9EAR - chains F and I of the 11 polymer chains in the assembly; structure by electron microscopy, 3.10 A resolution.

Chain F:
Name: Histone H4
Source organism: Xenopus laevis
UniProt: P62799 (H4_XENLA); residues 17-102 here correspond to UniProt positions 18-103 (UniProt number = residue number + 1)
Sequence (86 residues; numbered 17 to 102; the number before each row is that of its first residue):
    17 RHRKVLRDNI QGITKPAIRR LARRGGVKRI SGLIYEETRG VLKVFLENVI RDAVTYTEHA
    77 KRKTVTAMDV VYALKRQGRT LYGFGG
Disordered / not traced: 17-24
UniProt features mapped onto this chain:
  - modified residue: Lys20 (N6,N6,N6-trimethyllysine), Lys31 (N6-(2-hydroxyisobutyryl)lysine), Lys44 (N6-(2-hydroxyisobutyryl)lysine), Ser47 (Phosphoserine), Tyr51 (Phosphotyrosine), Lys59 (N6-(2-hydroxyisobutyryl)lysine), Lys77 (N6-(2-hydroxyisobutyryl)lysine), Lys79 (N6-(2-hydroxyisobutyryl)lysine), Tyr88 (Phosphotyrosine), Lys91 (N6-(2-hydroxyisobutyryl)lysine)
  - cross-link (Glycyl lysine isopeptide (Lys-Gly)): Lys31 (interchain with G-Cter in UFM1), Lys91 (interchain with G-Cter in ubiquitin)

Chain I:
Molecule: 158-nt DNA strand
Sequence (158 nucleotides; each row starts with the number of its first residue; numbers below 1 keep their minus sign (DA-81 is residue -81)):
   -81 ATTCCAGCCA TCAGAATCCC GGTGCCGAGG CCGCTCAATT GGTCGTAGAC AGCTCTAGCA
   -21 CCGCTTAAAC GCACGTACGC GCTGTCCCCC GCGTTTTAAC CGCCAAGGGG ATTACTCCCT
    39 AGTCTCCAGG CACGTGTCAG ATATATACAT CGATAGGC

Interface between chain F and chain I:
Pairs across the interface (11):
  Arg35(F) - DC8(I)  salt bridge to the phosphate
  Arg45(F) - DC7(I)  sugar contact
  Arg45(F) - DC8(I)  phosphate contact
  Ile46(F) - DC7(I)  phosphate contact
  Ile46(F) - DC8(I)  hydrogen bond to the phosphate
  Ser47(F) - DC7(I)  hydrogen bond to the phosphate
  Gly48(F) - DC7(I)  hydrogen bond to the phosphate
  Arg78(F) - DG28(I)  phosphate contact
  Lys79(F) - DG27(I)  salt bridge to the phosphate
  Lys79(F) - DG28(I)  hydrogen bond to the phosphate
  Thr80(F) - DG28(I)  hydrogen bond to the phosphate
Also at the interface, not in a pair above, chain F (10 interface residues in all): Arg39, Lys44
Also at the interface, not in a pair above, chain I (6 interface residues in all): DC6, DG9

Summary:
Chain F and chain I form an interface of 10 and 6 residues respectively, with 5 hydrogen bonds and 2 salt
bridges. Polar pairs include Ile46(F)-DC8(I), Ser47(F)-DC7(I) and Gly48(F)-DC7(I).
Here chain F is Histone H4 (Xenopus laevis) and chain I is a 158-nt DNA strand. Entry 9EAR (CHD1-nucleosome
complex (closed state)) was determined by electron microscopy (same publication as 9NH8).
